Entry 6CKM (X-ray diffraction, 1.54 A resolution); this record covers chain A.

== Chain A ==
Protein: N-acylneuraminate cytidylyltransferase
Organism: Neisseria meningitidis
Notes: EC 2.7.7.43
UniProt: P0A0Z8 (NEUA_NEIME); numbering as in UniProt (aligned over 1-228)
Sequence (228 residues; numbered 1 to 228; the number before each row is that of its first residue):
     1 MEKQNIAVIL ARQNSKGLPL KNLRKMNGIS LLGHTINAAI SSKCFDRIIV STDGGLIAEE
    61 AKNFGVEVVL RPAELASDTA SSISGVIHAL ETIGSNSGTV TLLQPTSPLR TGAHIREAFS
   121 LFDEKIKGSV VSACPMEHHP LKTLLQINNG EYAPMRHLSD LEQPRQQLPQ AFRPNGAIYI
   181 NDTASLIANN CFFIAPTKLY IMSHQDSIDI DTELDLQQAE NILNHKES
Disordered / not traced: 226-228
Small-molecule neighbours: NCC (cytidine-5'-monophosphate-5-N-acetylneuraminic acid): L10, A11, R12, N22, R71, L75, A80, S81, S82, L102, Q104, P105, T106, P174, N175, G176, Y179, F192, D209
What the authors report for this chain:
  - Ca2+ coordination through a water molecule: D209, D211
  - conformationally variable residues (loop rearrangement): D211
  - specificity-determining residues: Q104 (proposed by the authors, not directly observed)
  - mutagenesis - E162A, E162Q, R165A: decreased catalytic activity
  - catalytic residues: D209 (proposed by the authors, not directly observed)

== Overview ==
Bound to chain A: compound NCC. The paper reports the catalytic residue D209; E162A, E162Q and R165A reduce
catalytic activity.
Chain A is N-acylneuraminate cytidylyltransferase (Neisseria meningitidis); the structure, N. meningitidis
CMP-sialic acid synthetase in the presence of CMP-sialic acid and Ca2+, was determined by X-ray diffraction.
